9GM7 - chains E and B of the 8 polymer chains in the assembly; structure by electron microscopy, 4.30 A resolution (low resolution: residue-level contacts below are approximate; hydrogen-bond / salt-bridge calls are withheld).

# Chain E
Name: Chromosome partition protein MukE
From: Photorhabdus thracensis
UniProt: A0A0F7LPV6 (A0A0F7LPV6_9GAMM); numbering as in UniProt (aligned over 1-240)
Amino-acid sequence (240 residues; each row starts with the number of its first residue):
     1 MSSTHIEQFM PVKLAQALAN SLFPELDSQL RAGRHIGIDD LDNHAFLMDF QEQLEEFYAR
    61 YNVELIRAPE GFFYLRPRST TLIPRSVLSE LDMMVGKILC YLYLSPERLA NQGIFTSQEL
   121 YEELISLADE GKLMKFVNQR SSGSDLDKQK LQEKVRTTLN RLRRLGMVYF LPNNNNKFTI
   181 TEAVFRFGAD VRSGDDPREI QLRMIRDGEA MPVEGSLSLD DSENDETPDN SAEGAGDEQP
Not modelled in the structure: 1, 214-240

# Chain B
Name: Chromosome partition protein MukB
From: Photorhabdus thracensis
UniProt: A0A0F7LRY2 (A0A0F7LRY2_9GAMM); residues 1-1482 here = UniProt positions 1-1482
Amino-acid sequence (1482 residues; row label = number of the first residue in the row):
     1 MIERGKFRSL TLVNWNGFFA RTFDLDELVT TLSGGNGAGK STTMAAFVTA LIPDLTLLHF
    61 RNTTEAGATS GSRDKGLHGK LRAGVCYSTL DVINSRHQRV VVGVRLQQVA GRDRKVDIKP
   121 FMIQGLPTAI QPTQLLTENV GERQARVLPL NELKDRLDEM EGVQFKQFNS ITDYHAQMFD
   181 LGVIPKRLRS ASDRSKFYRL IEASLYGGIS SAITRSLRDY LLPENSGVRK AFQDMEAALR
   241 ENRITLEAIR VTQSDRDLFK HLITEATSYV SADYMRHANE RRTHLDEALA LRGELFGSHK
   301 QLATEQYRHV EMARELAEQS GASSDLETDH QAASDHLNLV QTAMRQQEKI DRYQVDLEEL
   361 SYRLEEQTDV VEEAGELQAE YEARTEATEQ EVDELKSQLA DYQQALDVQQ TRAIQYQQAL
   421 QALERARELC RLPDLSVDNA EEWLETFQAK EQQATEALLA LEQKLSVADA AHNQFEQAYQ
   481 LVKNIVGETS RSEAWQSARE LLRDWPSQRH LADRVQPLRM RLSELEQRLN NQQNAERLLS
   541 EFCKRQGRQY QAEDLEALQN ELEARQEALS LSVNEGGERR MEMRQELEQL KQKIQSLTAR
   601 APVWLAAQDT LNQLCEQSGE TLASSNDVTE YMQQLLERER EATVERDEVA AQKRELEKQI
   661 ERLSQPSGAE DSRMIALAER FGGVLLSEIY DDITIDDAPY FSALYGPARH GIVVPDLSLV
   721 RPHLETLEDC PEDLYLIEGD PQSFDDSVFN AEEQTNAVLV KSSDRQWRYS RYPELPLFGR
   781 AARENRLEAL NLERDALAER YATLSFDVQK IQRAHQAFSQ FVGKHLSVAF DTDPEAEIRE
   841 LRQRHTELER EVSRFEDQTQ QQRQQYAQAK ESLTTLNRLI PQVTLLLDET LIDRVEEVRE
   901 EMDEAQEAAR FLQQHGSALT KLEPMVAVLQ SDPQQHEQLQ QDYETAKHSQ HQAKQQAFAL
   961 VEIVQRRVHF SYSDSAGMLS ENADLNDKLR QRLEHAESDR SRAREQLRQQ QAQYSQFNQV
  1021 LASLKSSYET KQDMLKELLQ EMKDIGVQAD ANAEMRARER RDRLHEALSV NRSRVNQLEK
  1081 QIAFCEAEME NVQKKLRKLE RDYYQIREQV VSAKAGWCAV MRMVKDNGVE RRLHRRELAY
  1141 MEGGALRSMS DKALGALRLA VADNEHLRDA LRLSEDPKRP ERKVQFFIAV YQHLRERIRQ
  1201 DIIRTDDPVD AIEQMEIELA RLTEELTARE QKLAISSKSV ANIIRKTIQR EQNRIRMLNQ
  1261 GLQAVSFGQV RGVRLNVNVR ESHAILLDVL SEQQEQHQDL FNSQRLTFSE AMAKLYQRLN
  1321 PQVDMGQRLP QTIGEELLDY RNYLELDVEV NRGSDGWLKA ESGALSTGEA IGTGMSILVM
  1381 VVQSWEEESR RLRGKDISPC RLLFLDEAAR LDAKSIATLF ELCERLQMQL IIAAPENISP
  1441 EKGTTYKLVR KVFKNHEHVH VVGLRGFGQD APATQLISDV TA
Not modelled in the structure: 1, 1469-1482
Metal / ion sites: Mg2+: Ser41 (together with ATP)
Residues lining bound ligands:
  - ATP (adenosine-5'-triphosphate), molecule 1: Asn16, Gly35, Asn36, Gly37, Ala38, Gly39, Lys40, Ser41, Thr42, Gly76, Gly79, Lys80, Glu1407, Arg1450
  - ATP, molecule 2: Gln1269, Arg1352, Gly1363, Ala1364, Leu1365, Ser1366, Thr1367, Gly1368, Glu1369

# How chain E and chain B interact
Residue-residue contacts (25; chain E residue first):
  Ile38(E) with Glu247(B)
  Asp39(E) with Arg240(B)
  Leu41(E) with Arg240(B); Ile244(B)
  His44(E) with Glu247(B)
  Met48(E) with Glu247(B); Arg250(B)
  Asp49(E) with Arg250(B); Leu1319(B); Asn1320(B)
  Phe50(E) with Asn1320(B)
  Arg67(E) with Val251(B); Ser254(B); Asp255(B)
  Pro69(E) with Asp255(B); Arg1197(B); Arg1199(B)
  Glu70(E) with Arg1199(B)
  Leu104(E) with Asp1201(B)
  Arg192(E) with Glu1196(B); Ile1198(B)
  Ser193(E) with Glu1196(B)
  Asp195(E) with Gln1192(B)
  Ile200(E) with Glu1196(B)
  Arg203(E) with Glu1196(B)
Also at the interface, not in a pair above, chain E (21 interface residues in all): Asp42, Ala45, Gly71, Phe185, Arg206
Also at the interface, not in a pair above, chain B (22 interface residues in all): Arg243, Glu1165, His1166, Arg1195, Gln1200, Arg1204, Asp1206

# Overview
21 residues of chain E and 22 residues of chain B are in contact. Bound to chain B: ATP.
Chain E is Chromosome partition protein MukE and chain B is Chromosome partition protein MukB, both from
Photorhabdus thracensis; the structure, MukBEF in a nucleotide-bound state with open neck gate (monomer), was
determined by electron microscopy (same publication as 9GM6, 9GM8, 9GM9, 9GMA, 9GMB and 9GMD).
